PDB entry 3EPM | X-ray diffraction, 2.79 A resolution | chains A and B

== Chain A (and B) ==
Molecule: Thiamine biosynthesis protein thiC
From: Caulobacter crescentus
Notes: chain B of this document is another copy of the same molecule, construct and numbering; everything in this record applies to it too
UniProt: Q9A6Q5 (THIC_CAUCR); numbering as in UniProt (aligned over 1-612)
Amino-acid sequence (612 residues; row label = number of the first residue in the row):
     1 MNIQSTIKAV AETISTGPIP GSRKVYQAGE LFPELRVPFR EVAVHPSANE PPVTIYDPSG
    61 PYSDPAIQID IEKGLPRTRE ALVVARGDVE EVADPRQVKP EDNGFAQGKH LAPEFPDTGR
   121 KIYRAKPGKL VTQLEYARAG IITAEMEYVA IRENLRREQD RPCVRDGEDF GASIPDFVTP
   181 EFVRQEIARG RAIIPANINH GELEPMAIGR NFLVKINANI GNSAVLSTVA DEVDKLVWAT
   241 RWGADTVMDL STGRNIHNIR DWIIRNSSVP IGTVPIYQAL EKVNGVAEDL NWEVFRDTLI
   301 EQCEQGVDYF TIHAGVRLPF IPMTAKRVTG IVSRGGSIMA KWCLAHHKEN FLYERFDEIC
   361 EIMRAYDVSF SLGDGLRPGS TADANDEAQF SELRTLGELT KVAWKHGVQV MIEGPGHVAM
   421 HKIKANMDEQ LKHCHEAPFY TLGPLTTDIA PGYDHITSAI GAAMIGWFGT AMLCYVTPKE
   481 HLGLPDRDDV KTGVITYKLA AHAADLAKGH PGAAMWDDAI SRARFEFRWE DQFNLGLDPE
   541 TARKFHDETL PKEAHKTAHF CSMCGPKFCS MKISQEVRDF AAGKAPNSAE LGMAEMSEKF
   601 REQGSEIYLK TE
Unresolved in the structure: 1-12, 98-111, 223-227, 547-612 (chain B: 1-14, 97-111, 223-227, 547-612)
Modified residues: Mse1, Mse563, Mse571, Mse593, Mse596 (selenomethionine); Mse146, Mse206, Mse248, Mse323, Mse339, Mse363, Mse411, Mse420, Mse427, Mse464, Mse472, Mse515 (selenomethionine; parent Met)
Ion coordination: Zn2+ near His417 (its only coordinating residue here)
Ligand contacts: 4-amino-5-hydroxymethyl-2-methylpyrimidine (HMH): Leu250, Tyr277, His313, Val332, Ser333, Arg334, Gly335, Arg377
Curated features (UniProtKB/Swiss-Prot):
  - binding site (substrate): Asn219, Mse248, Tyr277, His313, Ser333 to Gly335, Asp374 to Arg377, Glu413, Tyr440
  - binding site (Zn(2+)): His417, His481
  - binding site ([4Fe-4S] cluster): Cys561, Cys564, Cys569
  - mutagenesis: His417 (H417A: 5-fold reduction in catalytic activity), His481 (H481A: 5-fold reduction in catalytic activity)
What the authors report for this chain:
  - Zn2+ coordination: His417, His481

== How chain A and chain B interact ==
Pairs across the interface - 99 pairs, chain A then chain B:
  Asp166(A) - His421(B)  salt bridge
  Asp166(A) - Lys422(B)  salt bridge
  Gly167(A) - His421(B)
  Val328(A) - Ser521(B)
  Val328(A) - Arg522(B)
  Val328(A) - Phe525(B)
  Thr329(A) - Ser521(B)
  Thr329(A) - Phe525(B)
  Ser380(A) - Ser521(B)
  Thr381(A) - Leu506(B)
  Thr381(A) - Asp517(B)  hydrogen bond
  Ala382(A) - Asp518(B)
  Ala419(A) - Leu506(B)  hydrophobic
  Mse420(A) - Ala463(B)
  Mse420(A) - Trp467(B)  hydrophobic
  Mse420(A) - Ala503(B)
  Mse420(A) - Ala504(B)  hydrophobic
  Mse420(A) - Ala507(B)  hydrophobic
  His421(A) - Asp166(B)  salt bridge
  His421(A) - Gly167(B)
  His421(A) - Trp467(B)
  His421(A) - Ala507(B)
  Lys422(A) - Asp166(B)  salt bridge
  Thr446(A) - Ala503(B)
  Thr446(A) - Leu506(B)
  Thr447(A) - Leu499(B)
  Thr447(A) - His502(B)
  Thr447(A) - Asp517(B)  hydrogen bond
  Asp448(A) - Asp517(B)  hydrogen bond (backbone-side chain)
  Asp448(A) - Ile520(B)
  Asp448(A) - Ser521(B)  hydrogen bond
  Asp448(A) - Arg524(B)  hydrogen bond (backbone-side chain)
  Ile449(A) - His502(B)
  Ile449(A) - Trp516(B)  hydrophobic
  Ile449(A) - Asp517(B)
  Ile449(A) - Gly536(B)
  Ile449(A) - Leu537(B)  hydrogen bond (backbone-backbone)
  Ala450(A) - Leu499(B)  hydrophobic
  Pro451(A) - Ala542(B)
  Tyr453(A) - Ile495(B)
  Tyr453(A) - Asp538(B)  hydrogen bond
  Ile456(A) - Thr496(B)
  Thr457(A) - Leu499(B)
  Ala459(A) - Ile460(B)
  Ile460(A) - Ala459(B)
  Ile460(A) - Ala463(B)  hydrophobic
  Ala463(A) - Mse420(B)
  Ala463(A) - Ile460(B)  hydrophobic
  Mse464(A) - Trp467(B)  hydrophobic
  Trp467(A) - Mse420(B)  hydrophobic
  Trp467(A) - His421(B)
  Trp467(A) - Mse464(B)  hydrophobic
  Lys479(A) - Phe545(B)
  His481(A) - Arg524(B)  hydrogen bond
  His481(A) - Trp529(B)
  Leu482(A) - Phe533(B)  hydrophobic
  Leu482(A) - Ala542(B)
  Leu482(A) - Phe545(B)  hydrophobic
  Leu482(A) - His546(B)  hydrogen bond (backbone-side chain)
  Ile495(A) - Tyr453(B)
  Thr496(A) - Ile456(B)
  Leu499(A) - Ala450(B)  hydrophobic
  Leu499(A) - Tyr453(B)  hydrophobic
  Leu499(A) - Thr457(B)
  His502(A) - Thr447(B)
  His502(A) - Ile449(B)
  Ala503(A) - Mse420(B)
  Ala503(A) - Thr446(B)
  Ala504(A) - Mse420(B)  hydrophobic
  Leu506(A) - Thr381(B)
  Leu506(A) - His421(B)
  Ala507(A) - Mse420(B)  hydrophobic
  Ala507(A) - His421(B)
  Trp516(A) - Ile449(B)  hydrophobic
  Asp517(A) - Thr381(B)  hydrogen bond
  Asp517(A) - Thr447(B)  hydrogen bond
  Asp517(A) - Asp448(B)  hydrogen bond (side chain-backbone)
  Asp517(A) - Ile449(B)
  Asp518(A) - Ala382(B)
  Ile520(A) - Asp448(B)
  Ser521(A) - Thr329(B)
  Ser521(A) - Ser380(B)
  Ser521(A) - Asp448(B)  hydrogen bond
  Arg522(A) - Val328(B)
  Arg524(A) - Asp448(B)
  Arg524(A) - His481(B)
  Phe525(A) - Val328(B)
  Phe525(A) - Thr329(B)
  Trp529(A) - His481(B)
  Gln532(A) - His481(B)
  Gly536(A) - Ile449(B)
  Leu537(A) - Ile449(B)  hydrogen bond (backbone-backbone)
  Asp538(A) - Tyr453(B)  hydrogen bond
  Ala542(A) - Pro451(B)
  Ala542(A) - Leu482(B)  hydrophobic
  Phe545(A) - Lys479(B)
  Phe545(A) - Leu482(B)
  Phe545(A) - Gly483(B)
  His546(A) - Leu482(B)  hydrogen bond (side chain-backbone)
Also at the interface, not in a pair above, chain A (61 interface residues in all): Glu168, Gly330, Gly452, His455, Pro478, Gly483, Phe533, Leu535, Thr541
Also at the interface, not in a pair above, chain B (63 interface residues in all): Glu168, Gly330, Gly379, Ala419, Gly452, His455, Pro478, Thr492, Gln532, Leu535, Thr541

== Summary ==
61 residues of chain A and 63 residues of chain B are in contact; the contacts include 16 hydrogen bonds and 4
salt bridges. Among the polar pairs are Asp166(A)-His421(B), Asp166(A)-Lys422(B) and Thr381(A)-Asp517(B).
Bound to chain A: 4-amino-5-hydroxymethyl-2-methylpyrimidine. From the paper: Zn2+ coordination by His417(A)
and His481(A).
Chain A and chain B are both Thiamine biosynthesis protein thiC (Caulobacter crescentus); the structure,
Crystal structure of Caulobacter crescentus ThiC, was determined by X-ray diffraction together with 3EPN and
3EPO from the same study.
